Entry 8X7K (electron microscopy, 3.27 A resolution); this record covers chains G and I of the 12 polymer chains in the assembly.

Chain G:
Name: Histone H2A type 1-B/E
Organism: Homo sapiens
Reference sequence: P04908 (H2A1B_HUMAN); residues 10-117 here correspond to UniProt positions 11-118 (UniProt number = residue number + 1)
Amino-acid sequence (108 residues; row label = number of the first residue in the row):
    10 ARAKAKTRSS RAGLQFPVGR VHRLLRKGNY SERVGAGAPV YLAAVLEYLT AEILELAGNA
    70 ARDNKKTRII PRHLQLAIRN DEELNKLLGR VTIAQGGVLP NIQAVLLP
UniProt features mapped onto this chain:
  - modified residue: Lys13 (N6-(beta-hydroxybutyryl)lysine), Lys36 (N6-(2-hydroxyisobutyryl)lysine), Lys74 (N6-(2-hydroxyisobutyryl)lysine), Lys75 (N6-(2-hydroxyisobutyryl)lysine), Lys95 (N6-(2-hydroxyisobutyryl)lysine), Gln104 (N5-methylglutamine)
  - cross-link (Glycyl lysine isopeptide (Lys-Gly)): Lys13 (interchain with G-Cter in ubiquitin), Lys15 (interchain with G-Cter in ubiquitin)
From the paper describing this entry:
  - post-translational modification sites: Lys13, Lys15

Chain I:
Molecule: 143-nt DNA strand
Organism: Homo sapiens
Sequence (143 nucleotides; numbered -72 to 70; the number before each row is that of its first residue; numbers below 1 keep their minus sign (DC-72 is residue -72)):
   -72 CAGGATGTAT ATATCTGACA CGTGCCTGGA GACTAGGGAG TAATCCCCTT GGCGGTTAAA
   -12 ACGCGGGGGA CAGCGCGTAC GTGCGTTTAA GCGGTGCTAG AGCTGTCTAC GACCAATTGA
    48 GCGGCCTCGG CACCGGGATT CTC

Interface between chain G and chain I:
Pairs across the interface (18):
  Ala10(G) - DT44(I)  hydrogen bond to the phosphate
  Ala10(G) - DT45(I)  hydrogen bond to the phosphate
  Arg11(G) - DA43(I)  hydrogen bond to the base
  Arg11(G) - DT44(I)  hydrogen bond to the sugar
  Arg11(G) - DT45(I)  sugar contact
  Ala14(G) - DG46(I)  sugar contact
  Ala14(G) - DA47(I)  phosphate contact
  Arg29(G) - DC49(I)  salt bridge to the phosphate
  Arg42(G) - DG38(I)  hydrogen bond to the sugar
  Arg42(G) - DA39(I)  phosphate contact
  Val43(G) - DG38(I)  sugar contact
  Val43(G) - DA39(I)  hydrogen bond to the phosphate
  Ala45(G) - DG38(I)  phosphate contact
  Lys75(G) - DC58(I)  phosphate contact
  Thr76(G) - DG57(I)  hydrogen bond to the phosphate
  Thr76(G) - DC58(I)  hydrogen bond to the phosphate
  Arg77(G) - DG57(I)  sugar contact
  Arg77(G) - DC58(I)  phosphate contact
Other interface residues (no listed pair), chain G (12 interface residues in all): His31, Gly44
Other interface residues (no listed pair), chain I (11 interface residues in all): DG48

In short:
12 residues of chain G and 11 residues of chain I are in contact; the contacts include 8 hydrogen bonds and 1
salt bridge. Polar pairs include Arg11(G)-DA43(I), Arg11(G)-DT44(I) and Arg42(G)-DG38(I). From the paper:
modification sites Lys13(G) and Lys15(G).
Chain G is Histone H2A type 1-B/E and chain I is a 143-nt DNA strand, both from Homo sapiens; the structure,
Cryo-EM structures of RNF168/UbcH5c-Ub in complex with H2AK13Ub nucleosomes, was determined by electron
microscopy.
